PDB entry 3EQG | X-ray diffraction, 2.50 A resolution | chain A

Chain A:
Name: Dual specificity mitogen-activated protein kinase kinase 1
From: Homo sapiens
Notes: EC 2.7.12.2; fragment: Protein kinase domain
UniProt: Q02750 (MP2K1_HUMAN); residue numbers follow UniProt; this construct covers 35-393
Amino-acid sequence (360 residues; row label = number of the first residue in the row):
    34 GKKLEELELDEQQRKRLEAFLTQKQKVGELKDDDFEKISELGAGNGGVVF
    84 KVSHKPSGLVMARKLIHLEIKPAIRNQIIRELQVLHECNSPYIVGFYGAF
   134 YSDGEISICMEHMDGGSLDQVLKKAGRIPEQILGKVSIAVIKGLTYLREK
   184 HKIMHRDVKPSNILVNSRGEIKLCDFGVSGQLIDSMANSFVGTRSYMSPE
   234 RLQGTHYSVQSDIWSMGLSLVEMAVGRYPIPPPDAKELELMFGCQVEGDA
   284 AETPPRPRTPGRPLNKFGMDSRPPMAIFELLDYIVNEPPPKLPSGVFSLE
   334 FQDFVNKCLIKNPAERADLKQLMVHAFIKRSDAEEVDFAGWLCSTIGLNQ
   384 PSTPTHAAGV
Unresolved in the structure: 34-38, 278-306, 382-393
Construct notes: expression tag (34); engineered mutation Asn298 (Ser in Q02750), Lys299 (Ser in Q02750), Phe300 (Tyr in Q02750)
Bound ions: Na+: Asp65, Asp136; Mg2+: Asn195, Asp208 (together with ADP)
Small-molecule neighbours:
  - 4BM (N-{[(2R)-2,3-dihydroxypropyl]oxy}-3,4-difluoro-2-[(2-fluoro-4-iodophenyl)amino]benzamide): Gly77, Asn78, Gly79, Gly80, Lys97, Leu115, Leu118, Val127, Ile141, Met143, Cys207, Asp208, Phe209, Gly210, Val211, Ser212, Leu215, Ile216, Met219
  - ADP (adenosine-5'-diphosphate): Leu74, Gly75, Ala76, Gly77, Gly80, Val82, Ala95, Lys97, Val127, Met143, Glu144, His145, Met146, Ser150, Asp152, Gln153, Lys192, Ser194, Asn195, Leu197, Asp208
Swiss-Prot annotation at these positions:
  - region: Glu270 to Pro307 (RAF1-binding)
  - active site: Asp190 (Proton acceptor)
  - binding site (ATP): Leu74 to Val82, Lys97, Met143 to Met146, Ser150 to Gln153, Lys192 to Asn195, Asp208
  - binding site (U0126): Lys97, Asp208 to Val211
  - binding site (K-252a): Glu144 to Met146, Ser194
  - modified residue: Ser218 (Phosphoserine), Ser222 (Phosphoserine), Thr286 (Phosphothreonine), Thr292 (Phosphothreonine)
  - natural variant: Phe53 (F53S: In CFC3), Gln56 (Q56P: In MEL), Lys57 (K57E: In MEL; K57N: In MEL), Gly128 (G128V: In CFC3), Tyr130 (Y130C: In CFC3)
  - mutagenesis: Lys97 (K97A: Loss of catalytic activity. Strongly reduces phosphorylation upon UV irradiation; K97R: Loss of catalytic activity. No effect on BRAF-KSR1 or BRAF-KSR2 dimerization), Ser150 (S150A: No loss of activity), Ser212 (S212A: No loss of activity), Ser218 (S218A: Loss of catalytic activity. No effect on BRAF-KSR1 dimerization; when associated with A-222; S218D: No effect on BRAF-KSR1 dimerization; when associated with D-222), Met219 (M219V: Increases interaction with KSR1 and BRAF; M219W: Increases interaction with KSR1 and BRAF; when associated with L-220), Ala220 (A220L: Increases interaction with KSR1 and BRAF; when associated with w-219), Asn221 (N221Y: Increases interaction with KSR1 and BRAF), Ser222 (S222A: Loss of catalytic activity. No effect on BRAF-KSR1 dimerization; when associated with A-218; S222D: No effect on BRAF-KSR1 dimerization; when associated with D-218), Phe311 (F311S: Loss of interaction with BRAF and KSR1. Loss of BRAF-KSR1 dimerization)

Overview:
Chain A binds ADP and compound 4BM. The Mg2+ site is built by Asn195 and Asp208. Asp65 and Asp136 form the Na+
site. Curated annotation (UniProt) lists active-site residue Asp190, 23 ATP-binding residues, 5 U0126-binding
residues and 4 K-252a-binding residues.
Chain A is Dual specificity mitogen-activated protein kinase kinase 1 (Homo sapiens); the structure, X-ray
structure of the human mitogen-activated protein kinase kinase 1 (MEK1) in a ternary complex with ..., was
determined by X-ray diffraction (same publication as 3EQC, 3EQD, 3EQF, 3EQH and 3EQI).
